1HHH - chains A and C of the 3 polymer chains in the assembly; structure by X-ray diffraction, 3.00 A resolution.

[Chain A]
Molecule: Class I histocompatibility antigen (HLA-A*0201) (alpha chain)
From: Homo sapiens
UniProtKB: P01892 (1A02_HUMAN); residues 1-275 here correspond to UniProt positions 25-299 (UniProt number = residue number + 24)
Chain sequence (275 residues; numbered 1 to 275; the number before each row is that of its first residue):
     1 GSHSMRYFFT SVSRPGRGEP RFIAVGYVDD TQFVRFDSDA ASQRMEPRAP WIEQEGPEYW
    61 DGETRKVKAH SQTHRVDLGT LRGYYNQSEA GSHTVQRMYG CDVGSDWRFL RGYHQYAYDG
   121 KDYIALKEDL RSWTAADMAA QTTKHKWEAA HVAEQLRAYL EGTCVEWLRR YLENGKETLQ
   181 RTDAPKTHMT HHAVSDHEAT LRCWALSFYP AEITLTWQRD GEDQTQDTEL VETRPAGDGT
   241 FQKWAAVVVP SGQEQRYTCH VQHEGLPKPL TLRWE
Disulfide bonds: Cys101-Cys164, Cys203-Cys259

[Chain C]
Molecule: Hepatitis B nucleocapsid protein (residues 18-27)
From: Hepatitis B virus
UniProtKB: P12901 (CORA_HBVIL); residues 1-10 here correspond to UniProt positions 18-27 (UniProt number = residue number + 17)
Chain sequence (10 residues; numbered 1 to 10; the number before each row is that of its first residue):
     1 FLPSDFFPSV

[Interface between chain A and chain C]
Pairs across the interface - 44 pairs, chain A then chain C:
  Met5(A) - Phe1(C)
  Tyr7(A) - Phe1(C)  hydrogen bond (side chain-backbone)
  Tyr7(A) - Leu2(C)  hydrophobic
  Met45(A) - Leu2(C)  hydrophobic
  Glu63(A) - Phe1(C)
  Glu63(A) - Leu2(C)  hydrogen bond (side chain-backbone)
  Lys66(A) - Phe1(C)
  Lys66(A) - Leu2(C)  hydrogen bond (side chain-backbone)
  Lys66(A) - Pro3(C)
  Val67(A) - Leu2(C)
  Ala69(A) - Asp5(C)
  His70(A) - Pro3(C)  hydrogen bond (side chain-backbone)
  His70(A) - Ser4(C)
  His70(A) - Asp5(C)
  Thr73(A) - Phe7(C)
  Thr73(A) - Ser9(C)  hydrogen bond (backbone-side chain)
  Val76(A) - Ser9(C)
  Asp77(A) - Ser9(C)  hydrogen bond
  Asp77(A) - Val10(C)  hydrogen bond (side chain-backbone)
  Thr80(A) - Val10(C)
  Leu81(A) - Val10(C)  hydrophobic
  Tyr84(A) - Val10(C)  hydrogen bond (side chain-backbone)
  Arg97(A) - Phe7(C)
  Tyr99(A) - Leu2(C)
  Tyr99(A) - Pro3(C)
  His114(A) - Phe7(C)
  Tyr116(A) - Val10(C)
  Thr143(A) - Val10(C)  hydrogen bond (side chain-backbone)
  Lys146(A) - Val10(C)  hydrogen bond (side chain-backbone)
  Trp147(A) - Pro8(C)  hydrogen bond (side chain-backbone)
  Trp147(A) - Ser9(C)  hydrogen bond (side chain-backbone)
  Ala150(A) - Pro8(C)  hydrophobic
  Val152(A) - Phe6(C)
  Val152(A) - Phe7(C)  hydrophobic
  Val152(A) - Pro8(C)
  Gln155(A) - Phe6(C)
  Leu156(A) - Phe6(C)  hydrophobic
  Leu156(A) - Phe7(C)  hydrophobic
  Tyr159(A) - Phe1(C)  hydrogen bond (side chain-backbone)
  Tyr159(A) - Leu2(C)
  Tyr159(A) - Pro3(C)
  Thr163(A) - Phe1(C)
  Trp167(A) - Phe1(C)  hydrophobic
  Tyr171(A) - Phe1(C)  hydrogen bond (side chain-backbone)
Also at the interface, not in a pair above, chain A (33 interface residues in all): Phe9, Phe33, Tyr59, Tyr123

[In short]
33 residues of chain A and 10 residues of chain C are in contact, with 14 hydrogen bonds. Among the polar
pairs are Tyr7(A)-Phe1(C), Glu63(A)-Leu2(C) and Lys66(A)-Leu2(C).
Here chain A is Class I histocompatibility antigen (HLA-A*0201) (alpha chain) (Homo sapiens) and chain C is
Hepatitis B nucleocapsid protein (residues 18-27) (Hepatitis B virus). Entry 1HHH (The antigenic identity of
peptide(slash)mhc complexes: A comparison of the conformation of five peptides presented by ...) was
determined by X-ray diffraction (same publication as 1HHG, 1HHI, 1HHJ and 1HHK).
